PDB entry 8TQZ | electron microscopy, 2.90 A resolution | chains A and D of the 10 polymer chains in the assembly

# Chain A
Molecule: Translation initiation factor eIF-2B subunit epsilon
From: Homo sapiens
UniProt: Q13144 (EI2BE_HUMAN); numbering as in UniProt (aligned over 1-721)
Sequence (721 residues; row label = number of the first residue in the row):
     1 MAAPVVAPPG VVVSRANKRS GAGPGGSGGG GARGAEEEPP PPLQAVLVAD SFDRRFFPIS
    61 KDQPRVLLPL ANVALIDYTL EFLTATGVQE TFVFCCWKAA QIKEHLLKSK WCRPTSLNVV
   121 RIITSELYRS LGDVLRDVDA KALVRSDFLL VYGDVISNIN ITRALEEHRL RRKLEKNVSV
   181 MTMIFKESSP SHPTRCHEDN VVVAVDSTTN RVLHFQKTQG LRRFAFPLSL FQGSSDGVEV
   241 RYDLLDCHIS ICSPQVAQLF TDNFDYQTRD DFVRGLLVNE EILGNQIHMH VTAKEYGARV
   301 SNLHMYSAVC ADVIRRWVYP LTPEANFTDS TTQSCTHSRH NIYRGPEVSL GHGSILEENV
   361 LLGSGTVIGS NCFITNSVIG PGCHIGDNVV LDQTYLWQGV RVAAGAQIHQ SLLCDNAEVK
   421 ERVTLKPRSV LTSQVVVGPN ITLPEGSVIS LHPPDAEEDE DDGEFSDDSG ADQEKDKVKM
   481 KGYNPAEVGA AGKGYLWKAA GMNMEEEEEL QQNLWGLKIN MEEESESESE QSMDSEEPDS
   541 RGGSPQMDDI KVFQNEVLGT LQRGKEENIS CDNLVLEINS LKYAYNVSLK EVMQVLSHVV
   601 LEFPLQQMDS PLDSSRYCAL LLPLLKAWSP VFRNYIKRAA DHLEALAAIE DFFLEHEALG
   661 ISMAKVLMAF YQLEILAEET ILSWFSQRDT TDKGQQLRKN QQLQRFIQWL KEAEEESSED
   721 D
Not modelled in the structure: 1-40, 280-284, 460-721
Construct notes: conflict Val587 (Ile in Q13144)
Swiss-Prot annotation at these positions:
  - modified residue: Ala2 (N-acetylalanine), Arg19 (Omega-N-methylarginine), Ser27 (Phosphoserine), Ser130 (Phosphoserine), Thr322 (Phosphothreonine), Ser450 (Phosphoserine), Ser466 (Phosphoserine), Ser469 (Phosphoserine), Ser532 (Phosphoserine), Ser540 (Phosphoserine), Ser544 (Phosphoserine), Ser717 (Phosphoserine)
  - cross-link (Glycyl lysine isopeptide (Lys-Gly)): Lys61 (interchain with G-Cter in ubiquitin), Lys103 (interchain with G-Cter in ubiquitin), Lys141 (interchain with G-Cter in ubiquitin), Lys217 (interchain with G-Cter in ubiquitin)
  - natural variant: Asp62 (D62V: In VWM5), Leu68 (L68S: In VWM5), Val73 (V73G: In VWM5), Ala74 (A74T: In VWM5), Thr91 (T91A: In VWM5), Leu106 (L106F: In VWM5), Arg113 (R113C: In VWM5; R113H: In VWM5), Arg195 (R195C: In VWM5; R195H: In VWM5), Arg269 (R269G: In VWM5; R269Q: In VWM5), Asp270 (D270H: In VWM5), Arg299 (R299H: In VWM5), Cys310 (C310F: In VWM5), 9 further natural variant entries in UniProt

# Chain D
Molecule: Translation initiation factor eIF-2B subunit beta
From: Homo sapiens
UniProt: P49770 (EI2BB_HUMAN); residue numbers follow UniProt; this construct covers 2-351
Sequence (368 residues; row label = number of the first residue in the row; numbers below 1 keep their minus sign (Met-16 is residue -16)):
   -16 MHHHHHHGGG SENLYFQSPG SAAKGSELSE RIESFVETLK RGGGPRSSEE MARETLGLLR
    44 QIITDHRWSN AGELMELIRR EGRRMTAAQP SETTVGNMVR RVLKIIREEY GRLHGRSDES
   104 DQQESLHKLL TSGGLNEDFS FHYAQLQSNI IEAINELLVE LEGTMENIAA QALEHIHSNE
   164 VIMTIGFSRT VEAFLKEAAR KRKFHVIVAE CAPFCQGHEM AVNLSKAGIE TTVMTDAAIF
   224 AVMSRVNKVI IGTKTILANG ALRAVTGTHT LALAAKHHST PLIVCAPMFK LSPQFPNEED
   284 SFHKFVAPEE VLPFTEGDIL EKVSVHCPVF DYVPPELITL FISNIGGNAP SYIYRLMSEL
   344 YHPDDHVL
Not modelled in the structure: -16 to 7, 99-124
Construct notes: initiating methionine (-16); expression tag (-15 to 1)
Swiss-Prot annotation at these positions:
  - natural variant: Val85 (V85E: In VWM2), Ala127 (A127V: Found in a patient with Rett syndrome-like phenotype; uncertain significance), Ser171 (S171F: In VWM2), Pro196 (P196S: In VWM2), Gly200 (G200V: In VWM2), Glu213 (E213G: In VWM2), Cys268 (C268Y: In VWM2), Lys273 (K273R: In VWM2), Val316 (V316D: In VWM2), Gly329 (G329V: In VWM2)

# Chain A / chain D interface
Contacting residue pairs - 34 pairs, chain A then chain D:
  Glu81(A) - Arg24(D)  salt bridge
  Thr84(A) - Arg24(D)
  Ala85(A) - Arg24(D)
  Thr115(A) - Glu16(D)
  Lys186(A) - Phe297(D)
  Glu187(A) - Thr298(D)
  Ser188(A) - Phe297(D)
  Ser189(A) - Gly300(D)
  Ser191(A) - Gly300(D)
  Ser191(A) - Asp301(D)
  His192(A) - Phe297(D)
  His192(A) - Gly300(D)
  His192(A) - Leu303(D)
  Ala293(A) - Glu292(D)
  Tyr296(A) - Phe297(D)  hydrophobic
  Arg315(A) - Pro291(D)
  Arg315(A) - Leu303(D)  hydrogen bond (side chain-backbone)
  Arg315(A) - Glu304(D)  hydrogen bond (side chain-backbone)
  Arg315(A) - Val306(D)
  Arg316(A) - Phe288(D)  hydrogen bond (side chain-backbone)
  Arg316(A) - Ala290(D)
  Arg316(A) - Pro291(D)
  Trp317(A) - Pro291(D)
  Trp317(A) - Glu292(D)
  Trp317(A) - Leu295(D)
  Trp317(A) - Phe297(D)  hydrophobic
  Tyr319(A) - Lys287(D)
  Tyr319(A) - Phe288(D)
  Tyr319(A) - Val289(D)  hydrophobic
  Tyr319(A) - Ala290(D)
  Pro320(A) - Arg24(D)
  His337(A) - Phe288(D)
  His340(A) - His309(D)
  Asn341(A) - His309(D)
Other interface residues (no listed pair), chain A (27 interface residues in all): Pro193, Thr194, Lys294, Ala325, Asn326, Ser338, Arg339
Other interface residues (no listed pair), chain D (21 interface residues in all): Lys23, Gln72, Asp283, Lys305

# Summary
The interface between chain A and chain D involves 27 residues on one side and 21 on the other, with 3
hydrogen bonds and 1 salt bridge. Polar contacts include Glu81(A)-Arg24(D), Arg315(A)-Leu303(D) and
Arg315(A)-Glu304(D).
Chain A is Translation initiation factor eIF-2B subunit epsilon and chain D is Translation initiation factor
eIF-2B subunit beta, both from Homo sapiens; the structure, Eukaryotic translation initiation factor 2B with a
mutation (L516A) in the delta subunit, was determined by electron microscopy, deposited together with 8TQO.
